PDB entry 1YIM | X-ray diffraction, 1.90 A resolution | chain A

# Chain A
Name: Estrogen receptor
From: Homo sapiens
Notes: fragment: LIGAND BINDING DOMAIN, residues 307-554
Reference sequence: P03372 (ESR1_HUMAN); residues 307-554 here = UniProt positions 307-554
Chain sequence (248 residues; each row starts with the number of its first residue):
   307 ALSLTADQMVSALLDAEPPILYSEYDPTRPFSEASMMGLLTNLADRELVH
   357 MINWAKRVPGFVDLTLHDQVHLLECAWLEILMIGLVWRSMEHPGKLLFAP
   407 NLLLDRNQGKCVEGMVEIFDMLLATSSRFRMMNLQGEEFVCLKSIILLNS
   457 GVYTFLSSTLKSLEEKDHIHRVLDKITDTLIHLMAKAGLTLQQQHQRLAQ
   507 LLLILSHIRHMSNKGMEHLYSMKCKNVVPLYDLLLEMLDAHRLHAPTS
Unresolved in the structure: 552-554
Ligand contacts: CM4 ((2R,3R,4S)-3-(4-hydroxyphenyl)-4-methyl-2-[4-(2-pyrrolidin-1-ylethoxy)phenyl]chroman-6-ol): Met-343, Leu-346, Thr-347, Leu-349, Ala-350, Asp-351, Glu-353, Leu-354, Trp-383, Leu-384, Leu-387, Met-388, Leu-391, Arg-394, Phe-404, Met-421, Ile-424, Leu-428, Gly-521, His-524, Leu-525, Cys-530, Lys-531, Leu-536

# Summary
Chain A binds compound CM4.
Chain A is Estrogen receptor (Homo sapiens); the structure, Human estrogen receptor alpha ligand-binding
domain in complex with compound 4, was determined by X-ray diffraction (same publication as 1YIN).
